Entry 2F1V (X-ray diffraction, 2.70 A resolution); this record covers chain A.

== Chain A ==
Protein: Outer membrane protein W
Organism: Escherichia coli K12
UniProtKB: P0A915 (OMPW_ECOLI); residues 1-191 here correspond to UniProt positions 22-212 (UniProt number = residue number + 21)
Sequence (197 residues; row label = number of the first residue in the row):
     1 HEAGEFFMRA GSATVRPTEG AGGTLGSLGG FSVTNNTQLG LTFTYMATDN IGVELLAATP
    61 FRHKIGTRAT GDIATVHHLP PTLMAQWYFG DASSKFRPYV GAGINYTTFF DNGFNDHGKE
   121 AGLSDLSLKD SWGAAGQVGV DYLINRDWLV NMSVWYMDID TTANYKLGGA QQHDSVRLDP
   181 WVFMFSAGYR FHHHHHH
Unresolved in the structure: 1, 20-28, 193-197
Sequence notes: expression tag (192-197)
Reported in the primary citation:
  - binding site for glycerol: Glu-2, Glu-5, Phe-7, Arg-9, Met-46, Tyr-88, Asp-141, Leu-143, Arg-190
  - contacts within the chain: Arg-9/Glu-54 (salt bridge), Leu-56/Trp-155 (hydrophobic contact), Glu-2/Arg-97 (salt bridge), Glu-5/Arg-190 (salt bridge)

== Overview ==
The paper reports a binding site for glycerol at Glu-2, Glu-5 and Phe-7 among others; contacts within the
chain involving Glu-54, Arg-9 and Leu-56 among others.
Chain A is Outer membrane protein W (Escherichia coli K12); the structure, Outer membrane protein OmpW, was
determined by X-ray diffraction together with 2F1T from the same study.
